Entry 6FAP (X-ray diffraction, 2.70 A resolution); this record covers chain A.

# Chain A
Molecule: Bromodomain adjacent to zinc finger domain protein 2A
Organism: Homo sapiens
Reference sequence: Q9UIF9 (BAZ2A_HUMAN); numbering as in UniProt (aligned over 1673-1728)
Amino-acid sequence (58 residues; row label = number of the first residue in the row):
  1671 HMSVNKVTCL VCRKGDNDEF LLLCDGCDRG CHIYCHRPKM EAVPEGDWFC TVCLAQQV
Unresolved in the structure: 1671-1675
Sequence notes: expression tag (1671-1672)
Curated features (UniProtKB/Swiss-Prot):
  - zinc finger: K1676 to Q1726 (PHD-type)
  - cross-link (Glycyl lysine isopeptide (Lys-Gly)): K1676 (interchain with G-Cter in SUMO2), K1709 (interchain with G-Cter in SUMO2)
Bound ions: Zn2+ site 1: C1679, C1682, H1702, C1705; Zn2+ site 2: C1694, C1697, C1720, C1723
What the authors report for this chain:
  - binding site for N-(4-aminophenyl)-2-azanyl-ethanamide: L1693, D1695, V1713

# Summary
C1679, C1682, H1702 and C1705 coordinate Zn2+ site 1. C1694, C1697, C1720 and C1723 form the Zn2+ site 2. The
paper reports a binding site for N-(4-aminophenyl)-2-azanyl-ethanamide at L1693, D1695 and V1713.
Chain A is Bromodomain adjacent to zinc finger domain protein 2A (Homo sapiens); the structure, Crystal
structure of human BAZ2A PHD zinc finger in complex with Fr23, was determined by X-ray diffraction, deposited
together with 6FHQ, 6FHU, 6FI0, 6FI1 and 6FKP.
